PDB entry 9LC0 | electron microscopy, 3.20 A resolution | chains a and S of the 24 polymer chains in the assembly

[Chain a]
Molecule: 60 kDa protein
From: Enterobacteria phage N4
UniProt: A0MZE8 (A0MZE8_BPN4); residue numbers follow UniProt; this construct covers 1-556
Sequence (556 residues; each row starts with the number of its first residue):
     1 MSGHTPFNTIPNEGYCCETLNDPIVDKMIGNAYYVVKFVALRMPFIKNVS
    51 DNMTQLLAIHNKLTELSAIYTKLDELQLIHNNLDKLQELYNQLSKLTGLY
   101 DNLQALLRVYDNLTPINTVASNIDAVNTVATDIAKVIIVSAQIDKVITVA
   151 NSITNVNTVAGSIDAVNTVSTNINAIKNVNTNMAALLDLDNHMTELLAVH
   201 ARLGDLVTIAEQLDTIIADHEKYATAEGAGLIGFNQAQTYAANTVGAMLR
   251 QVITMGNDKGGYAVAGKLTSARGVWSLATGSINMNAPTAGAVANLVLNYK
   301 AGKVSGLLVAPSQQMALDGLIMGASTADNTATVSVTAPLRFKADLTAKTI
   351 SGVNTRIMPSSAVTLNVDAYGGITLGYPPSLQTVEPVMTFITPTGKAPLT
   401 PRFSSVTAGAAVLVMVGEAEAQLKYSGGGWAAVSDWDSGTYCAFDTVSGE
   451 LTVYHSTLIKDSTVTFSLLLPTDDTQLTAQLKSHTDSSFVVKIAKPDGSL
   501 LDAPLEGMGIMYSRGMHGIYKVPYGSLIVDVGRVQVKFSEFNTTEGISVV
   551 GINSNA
Unresolved in the structure: 1-8, 100-556

[Chain S]
Molecule: 30 kDa protein
From: Enterobacteria phage N4
UniProt: A0MZE9 (A0MZE9_BPN4); residues 1-236 here = UniProt positions 1-236
Sequence (236 residues; numbered 1 to 236; the number before each row is that of its first residue):
     1 MYYIEELFCRLANGVLNNTGIVTDDRGDIEDDSKPFIIVAANEALTRLHG
    51 RFNMRNNNVVVEMQEGRTNYPLLAKYAVQSYDPNEVKCPFIMDLAGEKFA
   101 EDVIRILEVYDDKGRRRPLNDRNNPCSLFTPRPNVLQNNAPKAWEVLNVM
   151 YQAKHPKLSTAEDGYNEIDIPDTLDPALDAYIAYRYYTSLNTPESSAKAA
   201 EYLSFYDSICREVVEYDLTSDTEVDTNTLFRKRGWR

[Interface between chain a and chain S]
Contacting residue pairs (14; chain a residue first):
  Glu-13(a) / Ala-143(S)
  Glu-13(a) / Trp-144(S)  hydrogen bond
  Gly-14(a) / Trp-144(S)
  Tyr-15(a) / Glu-62(S)
  Tyr-15(a) / Trp-144(S)
  Tyr-15(a) / Val-146(S)  hydrophobic
  Cys-16(a) / Cys-88(S)  hydrophobic
  Met-28(a) / Trp-144(S)  hydrophobic
  Asn-31(a) / Asp-112(S)
  Tyr-33(a) / Glu-62(S)  hydrogen bond
  Tyr-33(a) / Val-146(S)  hydrophobic
  Tyr-34(a) / Trp-144(S)  hydrophobic
  Lys-37(a) / Glu-62(S)  salt bridge
  Lys-37(a) / Met-92(S)
Other interface residues (no listed pair), chain a (12 interface residues in all): Pro-11, Lys-27, Ala-40
Other interface residues (no listed pair), chain S (10 interface residues in all): Val-60, Glu-65, Leu-94

[Summary]
Chain a and chain S form an interface of 12 and 10 residues respectively, with 2 hydrogen bonds and 1 salt
bridge. Polar pairs include Lys-37(a)/Glu-62(S), Glu-13(a)/Trp-144(S) and Tyr-33(a)/Glu-62(S).
Here chain a is 60 kDa protein and chain S is 30 kDa protein, both from Enterobacteria phage N4. Entry 9LC0
(tail complex of mature phage N4) was determined by electron microscopy (same publication as 9LBZ, 9LC1 and
9LD7).
